6ARV - chains A and B; structure by X-ray diffraction, 2.00 A resolution.

Chain A (and B):
Protein: Histone-arginine methyltransferase CARM1
From: Homo sapiens
Notes: EC 2.1.1.319; fragment: Catalytic domain; chain B of this document is another copy of the same molecule, construct and numbering; everything in this record applies to it too
UniProtKB: Q86X55 (CARM1_HUMAN); numbering as in UniProt (aligned over 134-479)
Amino-acid sequence (349 residues; numbered 131 to 479; the number before each row is that of its first residue):
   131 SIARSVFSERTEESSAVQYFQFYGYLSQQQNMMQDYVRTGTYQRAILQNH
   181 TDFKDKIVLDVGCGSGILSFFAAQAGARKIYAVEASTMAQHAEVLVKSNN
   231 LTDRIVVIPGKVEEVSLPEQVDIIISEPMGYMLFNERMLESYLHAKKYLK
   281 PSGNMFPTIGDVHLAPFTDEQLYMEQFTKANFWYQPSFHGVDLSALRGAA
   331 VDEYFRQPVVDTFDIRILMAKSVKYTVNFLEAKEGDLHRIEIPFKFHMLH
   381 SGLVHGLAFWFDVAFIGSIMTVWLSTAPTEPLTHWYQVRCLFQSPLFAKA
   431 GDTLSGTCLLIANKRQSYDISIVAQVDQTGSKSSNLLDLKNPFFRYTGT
Disordered / not traced: 131-133, 478-479
Construct notes: expression tag (131-133)
Small-molecule neighbours:
  - BW7 ((2R)-1-amino-3-{3-[4-(morpholin-4-yl)-1-(propan-2-yl)-1H-pyrazolo[3,4-b]pyridin-6-yl]phenoxy}propan-2-ol): Tyr-149, Phe-152, Tyr-153, Met-162, Glu-257, Pro-258, Met-259, Tyr-261, Asn-265, Glu-266, His-414, Trp-415, Lys-470, Phe-474, Tyr-476, Thr-477
  - S-adenosylhomocysteine (SAH): Phe-137, Tyr-149, Phe-150, Tyr-153, Gln-159, Met-162, Arg-168, Asp-190, Gly-192, Cys-193, Gly-194, Ile-197, Leu-198, Val-213, Glu-214, Ala-215, Ser-216, Gly-240, Lys-241, Val-242, Glu-243, Glu-257, Met-268, Ser-271
Swiss-Prot annotation at these positions:
  - region: Arg-346 to Leu-379 (Required for nuclear translocation)
  - binding site (S-adenosyl-L-methionine): Gln-159, Arg-168, Gly-192, Glu-214, Glu-243, Ser-271
  - modified residue: Ser-216 (Phosphoserine)
  - cross-link: Lys-227 (Glycyl lysine isopeptide (Lys-Gly) (interchain with G-Cter in ubiquitin))
What the authors report for this chain:
  - binding site for BW7: Phe-152, Glu-257, Tyr-261, Glu-266, His-414, Phe-474

How chain A and chain B interact:
Pairs across the interface (72; chain A residue first):
  Ser-144(A) with Ser-144(B), hydrogen bond (side chain-backbone); Val-147(B); Gln-148(B)
  Gln-148(A) with Gln-148(B)
  Gln-151(A) with Asn-471(B), hydrogen bond
  Tyr-155(A) with Glu-333(B); Asn-471(B), hydrogen bond
  Leu-156(A) with Trp-313(B); Ala-329(B); Ala-330(B); Glu-333(B), hydrogen bond (backbone-side chain)
  Ser-157(A) with Glu-333(B), hydrogen bond (backbone-side chain); Tyr-334(B)
  Gln-160(A) with Lys-309(B); Phe-312(B); Trp-313(B); Tyr-334(B), hydrogen bond
  Met-163(A) with Phe-312(B), hydrophobic; Trp-313(B), hydrophobic; Phe-318(B); Leu-323(B), hydrophobic
  Tyr-166(A) with His-319(B)
  Thr-169(A) with His-319(B)
  Gly-170(A) with His-319(B)
  Gln-173(A) with His-319(B), hydrogen bond
  Ile-197(A) with Val-321(B), hydrophobic
  Phe-200(A) with Val-321(B), hydrophobic
  Phe-201(A) with His-319(B)
  Gln-204(A) with His-319(B), hydrogen bond (side chain-backbone)
  His-221(A) with Leu-326(B)
  Val-224(A) with Ala-325(B), hydrophobic
  Leu-225(A) with Asp-322(B); Leu-323(B), hydrophobic; Leu-326(B), hydrophobic
  Ser-228(A) with Ala-325(B)
  Asn-229(A) with Val-321(B); Asp-322(B), hydrogen bond (side chain-backbone)
  Lys-309(A) with Gln-160(B)
  Phe-312(A) with Gln-160(B); Met-163(B), hydrophobic; Gln-164(B)
  Trp-313(A) with Leu-156(B); Gln-160(B); Met-163(B), hydrophobic
  Phe-318(A) with Met-163(B)
  His-319(A) with Tyr-166(B); Thr-169(B); Gly-170(B); Gln-173(B), hydrogen bond; Phe-201(B); Gln-204(B), hydrogen bond (backbone-side chain)
  Val-321(A) with Ile-197(B), hydrophobic; Phe-200(B), hydrophobic; Gln-204(B); Asn-229(B)
  Asp-322(A) with Leu-225(B); Asn-229(B), hydrogen bond (backbone-side chain)
  Leu-323(A) with Leu-225(B)
  Ala-325(A) with Val-224(B), hydrophobic; Ser-228(B)
  Leu-326(A) with Leu-156(B), hydrophobic; His-221(B); Val-224(B), hydrophobic; Leu-225(B), hydrophobic
  Ala-329(A) with Leu-156(B)
  Ala-330(A) with Leu-156(B)
  Glu-333(A) with Tyr-155(B); Leu-156(B), hydrogen bond (side chain-backbone); Ser-157(B), hydrogen bond (side chain-backbone)
  Tyr-334(A) with Ser-157(B); Gln-160(B), hydrogen bond
  Asn-471(A) with Tyr-155(B), hydrogen bond
Interface residues without a listed pair, chain A (43 interface residues in all): Glu-142, Glu-143, Val-147, Gln-164, Ser-195, Gly-320, Asp-468
Interface residues without a listed pair, chain B (43 interface residues in all): Gly-154, Gln-159, Ser-195, Gly-320, Gln-337, Asp-468

Summary:
The chain A/chain B interface involves 43 residues from each chain, with 16 hydrogen bonds. Polar pairs
include Ser-144(A)/Ser-144(B), Gln-151(A)/Asn-471(B) and Tyr-155(A)/Asn-471(B). Ligands of chain A:
S-adenosylhomocysteine and compound BW7. UniProt lists 6 S-adenosyl-L-methionine-binding residues on chain A.
From the paper: a binding site for BW7 at Phe-152(A), Glu-257(A) and Tyr-261(A) among others.
Chain A and chain B are both Histone-arginine methyltransferase CARM1 (Homo sapiens); the structure, Crystal
structure of CARM1 with Compound 2 and SAH, was determined by X-ray diffraction (same publication as 6ARJ).
